Entry 7V9C (electron microscopy, 4.50 A resolution (low resolution: residue-level contacts below are approximate; hydrogen-bond / salt-bridge calls are withheld)); this record covers chains J and H of the 18 polymer chains in the assembly.

Chain J:
Molecule: 275-nt DNA strand
Source organism: Homo sapiens
Sequence (275 nucleotides; row label = number of the first residue in the row):
     1 AACCCTAACCCTAACCCTAACCCTAACCCTAACCCTAACCCTAACCCTAA
    51 CCCTAACCCTAACCCTAACCCTAACCCTAACCCTAACCCTAACCCTAACC
   101 CTAACCCTAACCCTAACCCTAACCCTAACCCTAACCCTAACCCTAACCCT
   151 AACCCTAACCCTAACCCTAACCCTAACCCTAACCCTAACCCTAACCCTAA
   201 CCCTAACCCTAACCCTAACCCTAACCCTAACCCTAACCCTAACCCTAACC
   251 CTAACCCTAACCCTAACCCTAACCC
Unresolved in the structure: 1-2

Chain H:
Protein: Histone H2B type 1-K
Source organism: Homo sapiens
UniProt: O60814 (H2B1K_HUMAN); residues 28-122 here correspond to UniProt positions 32-126 (UniProt number = residue number + 4)
Sequence (95 residues; row label = number of the first residue in the row):
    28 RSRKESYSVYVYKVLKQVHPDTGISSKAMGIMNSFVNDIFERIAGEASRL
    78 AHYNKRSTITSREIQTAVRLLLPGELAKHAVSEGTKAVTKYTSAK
Unresolved in the structure: 122
Swiss-Prot annotation at these positions:
  - modified residue: Lys31 (N6-(2-hydroxyisobutyryl)lysine), Glu32 (PolyADP-ribosyl glutamic acid), Ser33 (Phosphoserine), Lys40 (N6-(2-hydroxyisobutyryl)lysine), Lys43 (N6-(2-hydroxyisobutyryl)lysine), Lys54 (N6,N6-dimethyllysine), Arg76 (Dimethylated arginine), Lys82 (N6,N6,N6-trimethyllysine), Arg83 (Omega-N-methylarginine), Arg89 (Omega-N-methylarginine), Lys105 (N6-(2-hydroxyisobutyryl)lysine), Thr112 (Phosphothreonine), Lys113 (N6-(2-hydroxyisobutyryl)lysine), Lys117 (N6-(2-hydroxyisobutyryl)lysine)
  - glycosylation: Ser109 (O-linked (GlcNAc) serine)
  - cross-link (Glycyl lysine isopeptide (Lys-Gly)): Lys31 (interchain with G-Cter in ubiquitin), Lys117 (interchain with G-Cter in ubiquitin)

Chain J / chain H interface:
Pairs across the interface (16; chain J residue first):
  DC17(J) with Ile51(H); Ser52(H)
  DT18(J) with Tyr39(H); Gly50(H); Ile51(H)
  DA19(J) with Tyr39(H); Lys43(H)
  DT24(J) with Arg30(H)
  DA25(J) with Arg30(H)
  DA26(J) with Arg30(H)
  DT36(J) with Ser84(H)
  DA37(J) with Arg83(H); Ser84(H); Thr85(H)
  DC101(J) with Ser29(H)
  DT102(J) with Arg28(H)
Also at the interface, not in a pair above, chain J (11 interface residues in all): DC29
Also at the interface, not in a pair above, chain H (13 interface residues in all): Ser53, Tyr118

In short:
11 residues of chain J face 13 of chain H across their interface.
Chain J is a 275-nt DNA strand and chain H is Histone H2B type 1-K, both from Homo sapiens; the structure,
Telomeric Dinucleosome in open state, was determined by electron microscopy (same publication as 7V90, 7V96,
7V9J, 7V9K, 7V9S and 7VA4).
